Entry 5D01 (X-ray diffraction, 2.02 A resolution); this record covers chains A and B.

Chain A (and B):
Name: N-acetyl-alpha-D-glucosaminyl L-malate synthase
From: Bacillus subtilis (strain 168)
Notes: EC 2.4.1.-; chain B of this document is another copy of the same molecule, construct and numbering; everything in this record applies to it too
UniProtKB: P42982 (BSHA_BACSU); numbering as in UniProt (aligned over 1-377)
Sequence (379 residues; each row starts with the number of its first residue; numbers below 1 keep their minus sign (Gly-1 is residue -1)):
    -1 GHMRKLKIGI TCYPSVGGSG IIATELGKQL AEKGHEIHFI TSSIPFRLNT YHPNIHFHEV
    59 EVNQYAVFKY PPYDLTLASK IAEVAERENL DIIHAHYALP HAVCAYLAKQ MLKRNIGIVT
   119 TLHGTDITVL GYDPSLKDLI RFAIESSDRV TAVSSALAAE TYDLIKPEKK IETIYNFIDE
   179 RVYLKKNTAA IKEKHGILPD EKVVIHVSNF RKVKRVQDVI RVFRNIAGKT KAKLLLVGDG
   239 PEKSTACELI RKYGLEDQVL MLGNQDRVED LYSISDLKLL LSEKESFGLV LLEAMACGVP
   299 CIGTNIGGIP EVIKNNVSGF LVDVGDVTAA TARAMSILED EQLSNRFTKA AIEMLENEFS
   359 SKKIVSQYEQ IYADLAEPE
Unresolved in the structure: -1 to 1, 42-48, 177-183, 264-265, 375-377 (chain B: -1 to 1, 42-48, 178-183, 375-377)
Differences from the reference sequence: expression tag (-1 to 0)
Ligand contacts: GMT ((2S)-2-{[2-acetamido-2-deoxy-alpha-D-glucopyranosyl]oxy}butanedioic acid): Val14, Gly15, Gly16, Ser17, Tyr95, His121, Gly122, Thr123, Thr126, Val151, Asn174, Asn207, Arg209, Lys212, Lys282, Glu283, Ser284, Phe285, Gly286, Leu287
What the authors report for this chain:
  - binding site for GMT: Ser17, Tyr95, His121, Asn174, Arg209, Lys282 to Gly286
  - catalytic residues: His121 (proposed by the authors, not directly observed)
  - contacts within the chain: His94-His121 (hydrogen bond)
  - self-association interface (contacts with another copy of this molecule): Asn61 to Pro70
  - mutagenesis - S17A, Y95F (35% of WT kcat): decreased catalytic activity
  - mutagenesis - S17A: decreased binding to l-malate
  - mutagenesis - H121N, T123A, T123V, K212A, E283A, E291A: abolished catalytic activity
  - specificity-determining residues: Lys67 (from molecular simulation)

Chain A / chain B interface:
Contacting residue pairs (55; chain A residue first):
  Tyr11(A) with Val65(B); Phe66(B); Lys67(B), hydrogen bond (side chain-backbone)
  Val14(A) with Lys67(B)
  Val60(A) with Tyr68(B), hydrophobic
  Tyr63(A) with Tyr130(B), hydrophobic; Asp131(B)
  Ala64(A) with Arg209(B), hydrogen bond (backbone-side chain)
  Val65(A) with Tyr11(B); Tyr95(B), hydrophobic; Thr123(B); Val127(B), hydrophobic
  Phe66(A) with Tyr11(B); Leu97(B), hydrophobic; Val127(B), hydrophobic
  Lys67(A) with Tyr11(B), hydrogen bond (backbone-side chain); Ser40(B)
  Tyr68(A) with Tyr71(B), hydrophobic
  Pro69(A) with Tyr68(B), hydrophobic
  Pro70(A) with Asp72(B)
  Tyr71(A) with Tyr68(B), hydrophobic
  Asp72(A) with Asp72(B); Leu73(B)
  Leu73(A) with Asp72(B); Pro98(B), hydrophobic; Val101(B), hydrophobic; Leu137(B)
  Ser77(A) with Ser133(B), hydrogen bond (side chain-backbone); Leu134(B)
  Glu81(A) with Ser133(B)
  Tyr95(A) with Val65(B), hydrophobic
  Pro98(A) with Leu73(B), hydrophobic
  Val101(A) with Leu73(B), hydrophobic
  Tyr104(A) with Tyr104(B); Gln108(B), hydrogen bond
  Leu105(A) with Leu105(B), hydrophobic
  Gln108(A) with Tyr104(B); Phe140(B)
  Met109(A) with Asp136(B); Leu137(B); Phe140(B), hydrophobic
  Thr123(A) with Val65(B)
  Thr126(A) with Val65(B)
  Val127(A) with Val65(B), hydrophobic; Phe66(B), hydrophobic
  Tyr130(A) with Tyr63(B), hydrophobic
  Asp131(A) with Asn61(B)
  Ser133(A) with Ser77(B), hydrogen bond (backbone-side chain)
  Leu134(A) with Ser77(B)
  Asp136(A) with Met109(B)
  Leu137(A) with Leu73(B); Met109(B)
  Phe140(A) with Gln108(B); Met109(B), hydrophobic
  Arg209(A) with Ala64(B)
Also at the interface, not in a pair above, chain A (39 interface residues in all): Pro12, Ser40, Glu84, Leu97, Glu143
Also at the interface, not in a pair above, chain B (37 interface residues in all): Pro69, Pro70, Thr74, Glu81, Lys111, Thr126

In short:
39 residues of chain A face 37 of chain B across their interface; the contacts include 6 hydrogen bonds. Polar
pairs include Tyr11(A)-Lys67(B), Ala64(A)-Arg209(B) and Ser77(A)-Ser133(B). Chain A binds compound GMT. From
the paper: the catalytic residue His121(A); H121N, T123A and T123V of chain A, among others, abolish catalytic
activity; 8 substitutions were tested in all.
Both chains are N-acetyl-alpha-D-glucosaminyl L-malate synthase (Bacillus subtilis (strain 168)). Entry 5D01
(Crystal structure of BshA from B. subtilis complexed with N-acetylglucosaminyl-malate) was determined by
X-ray diffraction, deposited together with 5D00.
